8DO6 - chains G and J of the 9 polymer chains in the assembly; structure by electron microscopy, 3.10 A resolution.

Chain G:
Molecule: CRISPR system Cms endoribonuclease Csm3
From: Staphylococcus epidermidis RP62A
UniProtKB: Q5HK91 (Q5HK91_STAEQ); numbering as in UniProt (aligned over 1-214)
Chain sequence (214 residues; row label = number of the first residue in the row):
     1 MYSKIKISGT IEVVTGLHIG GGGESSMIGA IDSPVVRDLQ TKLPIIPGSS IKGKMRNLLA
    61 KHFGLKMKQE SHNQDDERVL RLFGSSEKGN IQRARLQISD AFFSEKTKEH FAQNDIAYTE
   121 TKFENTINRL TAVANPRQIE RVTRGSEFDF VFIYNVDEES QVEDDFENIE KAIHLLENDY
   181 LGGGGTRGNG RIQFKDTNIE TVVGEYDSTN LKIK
Disordered / not traced: 1, 66-73
From the paper describing this entry:
  - catalytic residues: Asp-32 (citing earlier work)
  - binding site for crRNA: Ser-49, Lys-52, Lys-54, Arg-56, Asn-57, Ser-86, Asn-125, Ile-127

Chain J:
Molecule: Target RNA
Sequence (43 nucleotides; numbered 1 to 43; the number before each row is that of its first residue):
     1 CUUUGUACUG AUGAUUUAUA UACUUCGGCA UACGUUCUCU AAA
Disordered / not traced: 1-9, 36-43

How chain G and chain J interact:
Contacting residue pairs - 15 pairs, chain G then chain J:
  Met-27(G) / U19(J)  phosphate contact
  Ile-28(G) / A18(J)  hydrogen bond to the sugar
  Ile-28(G) / U19(J)  phosphate contact
  Asp-32(G) / A18(J)  phosphate contact
  Asp-32(G) / U19(J)  phosphate contact
  Ser-86(G) / G27(J)  base contact
  Lys-88(G) / G28(J)  hydrogen bond to the phosphate
  Lys-88(G) / C29(J)  salt bridge to the phosphate
  Phe-123(G) / A18(J)  base contact
  Val-133(G) / U17(J)  base contact
  Ala-134(G) / U17(J)  hydrogen bond to the sugar
  Asn-135(G) / U19(J)  hydrogen bond to the sugar
  Pro-136(G) / U17(J)  base contact
  Pro-136(G) / A18(J)  sugar contact
  Arg-137(G) / U19(J)  base contact
Also at the interface, not in a pair above, chain G (14 interface residues in all): Gly-29, Ala-30, Ile-139
Also at the interface, not in a pair above, chain J (7 interface residues in all): A20

Summary:
14 residues of chain G and 7 residues of chain J are in contact, with 4 hydrogen bonds and 1 salt bridge.
Polar contacts include Ile-28(G)/A18(J), Ala-134(G)/U17(J) and Asn-135(G)/U19(J). The paper reports the
catalytic residue Asp-32(G); a binding site for crRNA at Ser-49(G), Lys-52(G) and Lys-54(G) among others.
Chain G is CRISPR system Cms endoribonuclease Csm3 (Staphylococcus epidermidis RP62A) and chain J is Target
RNA; the structure, The structure of S. epidermidis Cas10-Csm bound to target RNA, was determined by electron
microscopy.
